PDB entry 4FZG | X-ray diffraction, 3.00 A resolution | chains D and E of the 32 polymer chains in the assembly

[Chain D]
Molecule: Proteasome component PUP2
Source organism: Saccharomyces cerevisiae
Notes: EC 3.4.25.1
UniProtKB: P32379 (PSA5_YEAST); residues 1-242 here correspond to UniProt positions 9-250 (UniProt number = residue number + 8)
Amino-acid sequence (242 residues; numbered 1 to 242; the number before each row is that of its first residue):
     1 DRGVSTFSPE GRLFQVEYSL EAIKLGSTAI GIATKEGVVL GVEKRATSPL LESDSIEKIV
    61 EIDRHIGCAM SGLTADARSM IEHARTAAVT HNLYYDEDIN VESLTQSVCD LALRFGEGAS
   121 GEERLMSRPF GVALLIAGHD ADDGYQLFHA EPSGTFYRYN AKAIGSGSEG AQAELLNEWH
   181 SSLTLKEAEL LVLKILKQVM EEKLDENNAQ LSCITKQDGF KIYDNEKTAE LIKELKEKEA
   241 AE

[Chain E]
Molecule: Proteasome component PRE5
Source organism: Saccharomyces cerevisiae
Notes: EC 3.4.25.1
UniProtKB: P40302 (PSA1_YEAST); residues 1-233 here correspond to UniProt positions 2-234 (UniProt number = residue number + 1)
Amino-acid sequence (233 residues; numbered 1 to 233; the number before each row is that of its first residue):
     1 FRNNYDGDTV TFSPTGRLFQ VEYALEAIKQ GSVTVGLRSN THAVLVALKR NADELSSYQK
    61 KIIKCDEHMG LSLAGLAPDA RVLSNYLRQQ CNYSSLVFNR KLAVERAGHL LCDKAQKNTQ
   121 SYGGRPYGVG LLIIGYDKSG AHLLEFQPSG NVTELYGTAI GARSQGAKTY LERTLDTFIK
   181 IDGNPDELIK AGVEAISQSL RDESLTVDNL SIAIVGKDTP FTIYDGEAVA KYI
Swiss-Prot annotation at these positions:
  - modified residue: S13 (Phosphoserine)
  - cross-link: K190 (Glycyl lysine isopeptide (Lys-Gly) (interchain with G-Cter in ubiquitin))

[Interface between chain D and chain E]
Contacting residue pairs - 55 pairs, chain D then chain E:
  R2(D) with G7(E)
  S5(D) with G123(E); R125(E)
  T6(D) with G7(E), hydrogen bond (side chain-backbone); Q20(E)
  F7(D) with Q20(E), hydrogen bond (backbone-side chain); Y23(E); A24(E), hydrophobic; L76(E), hydrophobic; R125(E); P126(E); G128(E)
  S8(D) with Y23(E)
  P9(D) with R2(E); Y23(E), hydrophobic; E26(E)
  E10(D) with E26(E); Q30(E), hydrogen bond (backbone-side chain)
  G11(D) with Y23(E); A27(E)
  R12(D) with Q30(E), hydrogen bond
  L13(D) with R125(E)
  Q106(D) with R81(E)
  D110(D) with R81(E), salt bridge
  L113(D) with P78(E), hydrophobic; R125(E)
  E117(D) with Y122(E)
  G118(D) with Y122(E); G123(E); G124(E)
  A119(D) with G123(E); G124(E)
  S120(D) with N118(E), hydrogen bond (backbone-side chain); G124(E)
  S153(D) with P78(E)
  G154(D) with P78(E)
  T155(D) with Q59(E); A77(E); P78(E)
  F156(D) with Q59(E)
  Y157(D) with S57(E); Q59(E)
  R158(D) with L55(E); S56(E); S57(E), hydrogen bond (backbone-backbone)
  Y159(D) with A52(E); D53(E); L55(E); S56(E)
  N160(D) with L55(E), hydrogen bond (backbone-backbone)
  A161(D) with L55(E)
  Q172(D) with D53(E); L55(E)
  L176(D) with D53(E); L55(E), hydrophobic
Also at the interface, not in a pair above, chain D (30 interface residues in all): G3, L175
Also at the interface, not in a pair above, chain E (31 interface residues in all): D6, R50, N51, E54, D79, S121

[Overview]
30 residues of chain D face 31 of chain E across their interface, with 7 hydrogen bonds and 1 salt bridge.
Polar pairs include D110(D)-R81(E), T6(D)-G7(E) and F7(D)-Q20(E).
Chain D is Proteasome component PUP2 and chain E is Proteasome component PRE5, both from Saccharomyces
cerevisiae; the structure, 20S yeast proteasome in complex with glidobactin, was determined by X-ray
diffraction, deposited together with 4FZC.
